Entry 6HY4 (X-ray diffraction, 1.83 A resolution); this record covers chain A.

== Chain A ==
Name: Lysozyme C
Source organism: Gallus gallus
Notes: EC 3.2.1.17
UniProtKB: P00698 (LYSC_CHICK); residues 1-128 here correspond to UniProt positions 19-146 (UniProt number = residue number + 18)
Chain sequence (128 residues; each row starts with the number of its first residue):
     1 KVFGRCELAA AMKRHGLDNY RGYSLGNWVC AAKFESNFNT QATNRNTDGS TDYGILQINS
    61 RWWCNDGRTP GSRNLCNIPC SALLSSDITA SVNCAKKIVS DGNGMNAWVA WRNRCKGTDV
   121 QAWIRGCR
Disulfide bonds: Cys6-Cys127, Cys30-Cys115, Cys64-Cys80, Cys76-Cys94
Metal / ion sites: Co(II)-substituted Wells-Dawson W near Arg128 (its only coordinating residue here)
Ligand contacts: Co(II)-substituted Wells-Dawson (CWO): Arg45, Asn46, Thr47
Curated features (UniProtKB/Swiss-Prot):
  - active site: Glu35, Asp52
  - binding site (substrate): Asp101
Reported in the primary citation:
  - binding site for Co(II)-substituted Wells-Dawson: His15, Gly16, Tyr20, Arg45, Asn46, Asn93, Lys96, Arg128

== Overview ==
Chain A binds Co(II)-substituted Wells-Dawson. From UniProt: active-site residues Glu35 and Asp52 and
substrate-binding residue Asp101. From the paper: a binding site for Co(II)-substituted Wells-Dawson at His15,
Gly16 and Tyr20 among others.
Chain A is Lysozyme C (Gallus gallus); the structure, Co(II)-substituted Wells-Dawson binding to Hen Egg-White
Lysozyme (HEWL), was determined by X-ray diffraction (same publication as 6HY6, 6HY8 and 6HYB).
